PDB entry 7E9H | electron microscopy, 4.00 A resolution | chains A and B of the 6 polymer chains in the assembly

Chain A:
Molecule: Guanine nucleotide-binding protein G(i) subunit alpha-3
From: Homo sapiens
Reference sequence: P08754 (GNAI3_HUMAN); numbering as in UniProt (aligned over 1-354)
Sequence (354 residues; each row starts with the number of its first residue):
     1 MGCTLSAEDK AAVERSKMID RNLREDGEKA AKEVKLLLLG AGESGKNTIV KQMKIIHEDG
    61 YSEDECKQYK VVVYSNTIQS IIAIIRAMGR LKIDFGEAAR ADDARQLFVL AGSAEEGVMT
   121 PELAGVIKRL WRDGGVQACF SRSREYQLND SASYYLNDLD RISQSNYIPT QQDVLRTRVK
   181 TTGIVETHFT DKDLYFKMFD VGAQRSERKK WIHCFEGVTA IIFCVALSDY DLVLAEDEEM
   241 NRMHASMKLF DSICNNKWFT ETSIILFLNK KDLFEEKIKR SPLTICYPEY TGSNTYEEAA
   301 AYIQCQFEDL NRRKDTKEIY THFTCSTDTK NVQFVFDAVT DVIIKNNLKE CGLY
Not modelled in the structure: 1-5, 57-182
Construct notes: engineered mutation Asn47 (Ser in P08754), Asp191 (Phe in P08754), Ala203 (Gly in P08754), Ala245 (Glu in P08754), Ser326 (Ala in P08754)
UniProt features mapped onto this chain:
  - region: Lys35 to Lys46, Thr48 (G1 motif), Asp173 to Thr181 (G2 motif), Phe196 to Gly202, Gln204, Arg205 (G3 motif), Ile265 to Asp272 (G4 motif), Thr324, Cys325, Thr327 to Thr329 (G5 motif)
  - binding site (GTP): Gly42, Glu43, Ser44, Gly45, Lys46, Thr48, Asp150, Ser151, Leu175, Arg176, Thr177, Arg178, Val179, Lys180, Thr181, Val201, Asn269, Lys270, Asp272, Leu273 and 2 more in UniProt
  - binding site (GDP): Glu43, Ser44, Gly45, Lys46, Thr48, Ser151, Leu175, Arg176, Thr177, Arg178, Asn269, Lys270, Asp272, Cys325
  - binding site (Mg(2+)): Thr181
  - modified residue: Arg178 (ADP-ribosylarginine), Gln204 (Deamidated glutamine), Cys351 (ADP-ribosylcysteine)
  - lipidation: Gly2 (N-myristoyl glycine), Cys3 (S-palmitoyl cysteine)
  - natural variant: Gly40 (G40R: In ARCND1), Gly45 (G45S: In ARCND1), Asn47 (S47N: In ARCND1; this construct carries the variant)
  - mutagenesis: Lys35 (K35A: Decreased affinity for PLCD4), Leu36 (L36A: Increased affinity for PLCD4), Leu37 (L37A: No effect on binding to PLCD4), Leu39 (L39A: Decreased affinity for PLCD4), Gly42 (G42R: Decreased affinity for PLCD4), Ile184 (I184A: No effect on binding to PLCD4), Trp211 (W211A: Decreased affinity for CCDC88C and PLCD4), Phe215 (F215A: Decreased affinity for CCDC88C and PLCD4), Val218 (V218A: No effect on binding to PLCD4), Lys248 (K248M: No effect on binding to CCDC88C), Leu249 (L249H: Decreased affinity for PLCD4; L249V: No effect on binding to PLCD4), Ser252 (S252A: Increased affinity for PLCD4; S252D: Decreased affinity for PLCD4), 4 further mutagenesis entries in UniProt

Chain B:
Molecule: Guanine nucleotide-binding protein G(I)/G(S)/G(T) subunit beta-1
From: Homo sapiens
Reference sequence: P62873 (GBB1_HUMAN); residue numbers follow UniProt; this construct covers 2-340
Sequence (351 residues; row label = number of the first residue in the row; numbers below 1 keep their minus sign (Met-10 is residue -10)):
   -10 MHHHHHHGSL LQSELDQLRQ EAEQLKNQIR DARKACADAT LSQITNNIDP VGRIQMRTRR
    50 TLRGHLAKIY AMHWGTDSRL LVSASQDGKL IIWDSYTTNK VHAIPLRSSW VMTCAYAPSG
   110 NYVACGGLDN ICSIYNLKTR EGNVRVSREL AGHTGYLSCC RFLDDNQIVT SSGDTTCALW
   170 DIETGQQTTT FTGHTGDVMS LSLAPDTRLF VSGACDASAK LWDVREGMCR QTFTGHESDI
   230 NAICFFPNGN AFATGSDDAT CRLFDLRADQ ELMTYSHDNI ICGITSVSFS KSGRLLLAGY
   290 DDFNCNVWDA LKADRAGVLA GHDNRVSCLG VTDDGMAVAT GSWDSFLKIW N
Not modelled in the structure: -10 to 34
Construct notes: expression tag (-10 to 1)
UniProt features mapped onto this chain:
  - modified residue: Ser2 (N-acetylserine), His266 (Phosphohistidine)
  - natural variant: Leu30 (L30F: In MRD42; uncertain significance), Arg52 (R52G: In MRD42), Gly64 (G64V: In MRD42), Asp76 (D76E: In MRD42; D76G: In MRD42), Gly77 (G77S: In MRD42), Lys78 (K78R: In MRD42), Ile80 (I80N: In MRD42; I80T: In MRD42), His91 (H91R: In MRD42; uncertain significance), Ala92 (A92T: In MRD42), Pro94 (P94S: In MRD42), Leu95 (L95P: In MRD42), Arg96 (R96L: In MRD42), 5 further natural variant entries in UniProt

Interface between chain A and chain B:
Contacting residue pairs (40; chain A residue first):
  Ala12(A) - Asn88(B)  hydrogen bond (backbone-side chain)
  Ser16(A) - Asn88(B)  hydrogen bond
  Ile19(A) - Lys89(B)
  Ile19(A) - Ala92(B)  hydrophobic
  Asp20(A) - Lys89(B)  salt bridge
  Leu23(A) - Gly53(B)
  Leu23(A) - His54(B)
  Leu23(A) - Leu55(B)  hydrophobic
  Gly27(A) - Leu55(B)
  Gly183(A) - Leu117(B)  hydrogen bond (backbone-backbone)
  Gly183(A) - Asp118(B)
  Gly183(A) - Asn119(B)  hydrogen bond (backbone-side chain)
  Ile184(A) - Trp99(B)
  Ile184(A) - Leu117(B)
  Ile184(A) - Asp118(B)
  Phe199(A) - Trp99(B)  hydrophobic
  Gln204(A) - Thr143(B)
  Gln204(A) - Gly144(B)
  Gln204(A) - Tyr145(B)  hydrogen bond (side chain-backbone)
  Ser206(A) - Tyr145(B)
  Ser206(A) - Gly162(B)
  Ser206(A) - Asp186(B)
  Glu207(A) - Tyr145(B)
  Glu207(A) - Asp186(B)
  Lys210(A) - Tyr145(B)
  Lys210(A) - Asn230(B)
  Trp211(A) - Leu117(B)  hydrophobic
  Trp211(A) - Tyr145(B)  hydrophobic
  His213(A) - Tyr59(B)  hydrogen bond (backbone-side chain)
  Cys214(A) - Tyr59(B)
  Cys214(A) - Gln75(B)  hydrogen bond (backbone-side chain)
  Cys214(A) - Trp99(B)
  Cys214(A) - Met101(B)  hydrophobic
  Cys214(A) - Leu117(B)  hydrophobic
  Phe215(A) - Trp99(B)
  Phe215(A) - Leu117(B)  hydrophobic
  Glu216(A) - Lys57(B)
  Glu216(A) - Trp332(B)
  Trp258(A) - Arg314(B)
  Trp258(A) - Trp332(B)  hydrophobic
Also at the interface, not in a pair above, chain A (21 interface residues in all): Glu186, Arg205
Also at the interface, not in a pair above, chain B (24 interface residues in all): His91, Ser98

In short:
Chain A and chain B form an interface of 21 and 24 residues respectively; the contacts include 7 hydrogen
bonds and 1 salt bridge. Polar contacts include Asp20(A)-Lys89(B), Ala12(A)-Asn88(B) and Ser16(A)-Asn88(B).
Chain A is Guanine nucleotide-binding protein G(i) subunit alpha-3 and chain B is Guanine nucleotide-binding
protein G(I)/G(S)/G(T) subunit beta-1, both from Homo sapiens; the structure, Cryo-EM structure of Gi-bound
metabotropic glutamate receptor mGlu4, was determined by electron microscopy (same publication as 7E9G).
